Entry 9F7L (X-ray diffraction, 2.20 A resolution); this record covers chains A and C of the 16 polymer chains in the assembly.

Chain A (and C):
Molecule: 3'-5' exonuclease
From: Bartonella henselae
Notes: chain C of this document is another copy of the same molecule, construct and numbering; everything in this record applies to it too
Reference sequence: X5MEI1 (X5MEI1_BARHN); residues 1-206 here = UniProt positions 1-206
Amino-acid sequence (207 residues; each row starts with the number of its first residue; numbering starts at 0):
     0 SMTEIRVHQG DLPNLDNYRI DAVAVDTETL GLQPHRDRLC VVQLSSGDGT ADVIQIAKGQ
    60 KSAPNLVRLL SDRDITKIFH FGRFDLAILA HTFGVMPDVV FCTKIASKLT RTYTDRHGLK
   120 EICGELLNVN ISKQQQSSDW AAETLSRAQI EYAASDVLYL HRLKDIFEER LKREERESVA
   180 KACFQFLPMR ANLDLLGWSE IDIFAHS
Unresolved in the structure: 0, 134-136 (chain C: 0)
Differences from the reference sequence: expression tag (0)
Bound ions: Na+ site 1: D25, T26, E27, D155 (shared with 1 residue of chain B); Na+ site 2: D25, H79, D84
Reported in the primary citation:
  - mutagenesis - F80H, I87F, H205Y: unchanged catalytic activity

Interface between chain A and chain C:
Pairs across the interface - 17 pairs, chain A then chain C:
  T111(A) - L29(C)  hydrogen bond (side chain-backbone)
  T111(A) - G30(C)
  T111(A) - R35(C)
  T111(A) - D36(C)  hydrogen bond
  Y112(A) - L29(C)  hydrogen bond (backbone-backbone)
  Y112(A) - S136(C)  hydrogen bond (backbone-side chain)
  Y112(A) - S137(C)
  Y112(A) - D138(C)
  T113(A) - S136(C)
  E124(A) - S136(C)
  R169(A) - D138(C)  salt bridge
  R172(A) - K57(C)
  R172(A) - D138(C)  salt bridge
  R172(A) - A140(C)
  E173(A) - L29(C)
  E174(A) - K57(C)  salt bridge
  R175(A) - R35(C)
Other interface residues (no listed pair), chain C (11 interface residues in all): L31, A141

Overview:
The interface between chain A and chain C involves 9 residues on one side and 11 on the other; the contacts
include 4 hydrogen bonds and 3 salt bridges. Among the polar pairs are R169(A)-D138(C), R172(A)-D138(C) and
E174(A)-K57(C). From the paper: F80H, I87F and H205Y of chain A leave catalytic activity unchanged.
Chain A and chain C are both 3'-5' exonuclease (Bartonella henselae); the structure, Bartonella henselae NrnC
bound to deoxy-pGG, was determined by X-ray diffraction together with 9F7D, 9F7G and 9F7M from the same study.
